Entry 6UZZ (electron microscopy, 3.10 A resolution); this record covers chains A and B of the 8 polymer chains in the assembly.

== Chain A ==
Name: Potassium voltage-gated channel subfamily KQT member 1
Source organism: Homo sapiens
Reference sequence: P51787 (KCNQ1_HUMAN); numbering as in UniProt (aligned over 76-620)
Chain sequence (557 residues; row label = number of the first residue in the row):
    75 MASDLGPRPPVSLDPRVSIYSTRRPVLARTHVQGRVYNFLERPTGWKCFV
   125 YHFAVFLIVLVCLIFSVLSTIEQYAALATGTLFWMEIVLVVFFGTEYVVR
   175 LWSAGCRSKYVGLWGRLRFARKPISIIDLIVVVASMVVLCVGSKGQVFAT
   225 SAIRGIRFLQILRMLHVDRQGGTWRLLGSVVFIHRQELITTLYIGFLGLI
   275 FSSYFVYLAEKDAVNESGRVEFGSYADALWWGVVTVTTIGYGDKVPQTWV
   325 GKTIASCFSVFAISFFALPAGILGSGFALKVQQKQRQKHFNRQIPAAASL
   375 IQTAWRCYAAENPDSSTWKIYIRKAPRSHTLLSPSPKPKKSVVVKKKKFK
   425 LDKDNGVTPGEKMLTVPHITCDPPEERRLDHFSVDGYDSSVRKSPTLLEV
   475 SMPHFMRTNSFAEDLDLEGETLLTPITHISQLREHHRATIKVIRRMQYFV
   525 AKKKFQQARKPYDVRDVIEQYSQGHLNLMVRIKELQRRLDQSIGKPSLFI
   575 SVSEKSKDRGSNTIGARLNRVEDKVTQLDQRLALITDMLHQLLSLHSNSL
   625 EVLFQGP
Disordered / not traced: 75-103, 219-222, 397-505, 569-631
Construct notes: expression tag (75, 621-631)
Curated features (UniProtKB/Swiss-Prot):
  - region: M238 to G246 (Interaction with KCNE3), A370 to Y382 (Interaction with CALM), K515 to F529 (Interaction with CALM), P535 to L572 (Interaction with KCNE1 C-terminus), I588 to L616 (Interaction with AKAP9), G589 to H620 (C-terminal assembly domain (tetramerization))
  - binding site (a 1,2-diacyl-sn-glycero-3-phospho-(1D-myo-inositol-4,5-bisphosphate)): Q244
  - modified residue (Phosphoserine): S407, S409
  - glycosylation: N289 (N-linked (GlcNAc...) asparagine)
  - natural variant: Y111 (Y111C: In LQT1; uncertain significance), E115 (E115G: In LQT1), P117 (P117L: In LQT1; uncertain significance), C122 (C122Y: In LQT1), F127 (F127L: In LQT1; uncertain significance), V133 (V133I: In LQT1), L134 (L134P: In LQT1; uncertain significance), C136 (C136F: In LQT1), L137 (L137F: In LQT1; uncertain significance), S140 (S140G: In ATFB3), T144 (T144A: In LQT1; uncertain significance), E146 (E146K: In LQT1; uncertain significance), 154 further natural variant entries in UniProt
  - mutagenesis: R231 (R231A: Strongly inhibits SLC5A3 transporter activity), V324 (V324L: Has a voltage-gated potassium channel activity. Inhibition of voltage-gated potassium channel activity by KCNE4), K326 (K326R: Has a voltage-gated potassium channel activity. Disrupts KCNE4-mediated voltage-gated potassium channel activity inhibition), T327 (T327V: Has a voltage-gated potassium channel activity. Disrupts KCNE4-mediated voltage-gated potassium channel activity inhibition), I328 (I328L: Has a voltage-gated potassium channel activity. Inhibition of voltage-gated potassium channel activity by KCNE4), S338 (S338C: Inhibits voltage-gated potassium channel activity), F340 (F340C: Inhibits voltage-gated potassium channel activity), I375 (I375D: Reduced protein expression, probably due to misfolding and proteasomal degradation. No detectable electrophysiological activity. Reduced electrophysiological activity in the presence of KCNE1), V516 (V516D: Reduced protein expression, probably due to misfolding and proteasomal degradation. Significantly reduced electrophysiological activity ...), K526 (K526N: Decreased interaction with PIP2 and calmodulin/CALM in the presence of calcium. Insensitive to gating modulation by calcified CALM. Impaired IKS current ...), K527 (K527N: Decreased interaction with PIP2 and calmodulin/CALM in the presence of calcium. Decreased interaction with PIP2 and CALM in the presence of calcium; when associated with N-526 ...), G589 (G589M: No effect), 4 further mutagenesis entries in UniProt

== Chain B ==
Name: Calmodulin-1
Source organism: Homo sapiens
Reference sequence: P0DP23 (CALM1_HUMAN); numbering as in UniProt (aligned over 1-149)
Chain sequence (149 residues; each row starts with the number of its first residue):
     1 MADQLTEEQIAEFKEAFSLFDKDGDGTITTKELGTVMRSLGQNPTEAELQ
    51 DMINEVDADGNGTIDFPEFLTMMARKMKDTDSEEEIREAFRVFDKDGNGY
   101 ISAAELRHVMTNLGEKLTDEEVDEMIREADIDGDGQVNYEEFVQMMTAK
Disordered / not traced: 1-5
Bound ions: Ca2+ site 1: D25, T27, E32; Ca2+ site 2: N61, T63, E68
Curated features (UniProtKB/Swiss-Prot):
  - binding site (Ca(2+)): D21, D23, D25, T27, E32, D57, D59, N61, T63, E68, D94, D96, N98, Y100, E105, D130, D132, D134, Q136, E141
  - modified residue: A2 (N-acetylalanine), K22 (N6-acetyllysine), T45 (Phosphothreonine), S82 (Phosphoserine), K95 (N6-acetyllysine), Y100 (Phosphotyrosine), S102 (Phosphoserine), T111 (Phosphothreonine), K116 (N6,N6,N6-trimethyllysine), Y139 (Phosphotyrosine)
  - cross-link: K22 (Glycyl lysine isopeptide (Lys-Gly) (interchain with G-Cter in SUMO2))
  - natural variant: N54 (N54I: In CPVT4), F90 (F90L: In LQT14), N98 (N98S: In CPVT4), D130 (D130G: In LQT14), E141 (E141G: In LQT14; E141V: In LQT14), F142 (F142L: In LQT14)

== Chain A / chain B interface ==
Contacting residue pairs (79; chain A residue first):
  N112(A) with D96(B)
  R116(A) with D96(B), salt bridge; N98(B), hydrogen bond
  C180(A) with N98(B); Y100(B)
  R181(A) with G97(B); N98(B)
  S182(A) with N98(B), hydrogen bond (backbone-backbone); G99(B); Y100(B); N138(B), hydrogen bond
  F364(A) with V92(B), hydrophobic
  I368(A) with V92(B), hydrophobic; F93(B); L113(B), hydrophobic
  A371(A) with A89(B); V92(B), hydrophobic
  A372(A) with F93(B), hydrophobic; L113(B), hydrophobic
  L374(A) with E85(B); A89(B), hydrophobic
  I375(A) with A89(B); F90(B), hydrophobic; M110(B), hydrophobic
  Q376(A) with M110(B); L113(B), hydrogen bond (side chain-backbone); G114(B); E115(B), hydrogen bond (side chain-backbone); L117(B)
  T377(A) with E115(B)
  A378(A) with M77(B); I86(B), hydrophobic
  W379(A) with E121(B); M146(B)
  R380(A) with E115(B), salt bridge; L117(B); E121(B), salt bridge
  Y382(A) with M145(B); M146(B), hydrophobic
  S389(A) with E124(B), hydrogen bond
  S390(A) with E120(B); E121(B); E124(B), hydrogen bond
  T391(A) with E121(B), hydrogen bond
  I394(A) with T118(B); E121(B)
  Y395(A) with Q42(B)
  H509(A) with L19(B)
  H510(A) with L40(B)
  T513(A) with F20(B); V36(B)
  I514(A) with L40(B), hydrophobic
  V516(A) with F20(B), hydrophobic; F69(B), hydrophobic; M72(B), hydrophobic; M73(B), hydrophobic
  I517(A) with M37(B), hydrophobic
  R519(A) with M72(B); M73(B), hydrogen bond; R75(B)
  M520(A) with I64(B), hydrophobic; M72(B), hydrophobic
  Q521(A) with M52(B)
  Y522(A) with S82(B), hydrogen bond
  F523(A) with M72(B), hydrophobic; R75(B)
  V524(A) with D51(B); M52(B), hydrophobic; E55(B)
  K526(A) with R75(B)
  K527(A) with E55(B)
  K528(A) with D51(B), salt bridge
  F529(A) with E85(B); A89(B), hydrophobic
  Q530(A) with E85(B)
  R533(A) with E88(B), salt bridge
  Q547(A) with D51(B)
  N551(A) with T45(B)
  V554(A) with E46(B)
Also at the interface, not in a pair above, chain A (51 interface residues in all): K183, V185, Q367, P369, S373, C381, A512, L550
Also at the interface, not in a pair above, chain B (52 interface residues in all): E15, A16, L33, A47, Q50, V56, V109, K116, M125, E140

== Overview ==
51 residues of chain A and 52 residues of chain B are in contact, with 10 hydrogen bonds and 5 salt bridges.
Polar contacts include R116(A)-D96(B), R380(A)-E115(B) and R380(A)-E121(B).
Here chain A is Potassium voltage-gated channel subfamily KQT member 1 and chain B is Calmodulin-1, both from
Homo sapiens. Entry 6UZZ (structure of human KCNQ1-CaM complex) was determined by electron microscopy (same
publication as 6V00 and 6V01).
